Entry 3JBY (electron microscopy, 3.70 A resolution); this record covers chains A and C of the 10 polymer chains in the assembly.

Chain A (and C):
Protein: V(D)J recombination-activating protein 1
Source organism: Danio rerio
Notes: EC 3.1.-.-, 6.3.2.-; chain C of this document is another copy of the same molecule, construct and numbering; everything in this record applies to it too
UniProt: O13033 (RAG1_DANRE); residue numbers follow UniProt; this construct covers 271-1031
Amino-acid sequence (764 residues; each row starts with the number of its first residue):
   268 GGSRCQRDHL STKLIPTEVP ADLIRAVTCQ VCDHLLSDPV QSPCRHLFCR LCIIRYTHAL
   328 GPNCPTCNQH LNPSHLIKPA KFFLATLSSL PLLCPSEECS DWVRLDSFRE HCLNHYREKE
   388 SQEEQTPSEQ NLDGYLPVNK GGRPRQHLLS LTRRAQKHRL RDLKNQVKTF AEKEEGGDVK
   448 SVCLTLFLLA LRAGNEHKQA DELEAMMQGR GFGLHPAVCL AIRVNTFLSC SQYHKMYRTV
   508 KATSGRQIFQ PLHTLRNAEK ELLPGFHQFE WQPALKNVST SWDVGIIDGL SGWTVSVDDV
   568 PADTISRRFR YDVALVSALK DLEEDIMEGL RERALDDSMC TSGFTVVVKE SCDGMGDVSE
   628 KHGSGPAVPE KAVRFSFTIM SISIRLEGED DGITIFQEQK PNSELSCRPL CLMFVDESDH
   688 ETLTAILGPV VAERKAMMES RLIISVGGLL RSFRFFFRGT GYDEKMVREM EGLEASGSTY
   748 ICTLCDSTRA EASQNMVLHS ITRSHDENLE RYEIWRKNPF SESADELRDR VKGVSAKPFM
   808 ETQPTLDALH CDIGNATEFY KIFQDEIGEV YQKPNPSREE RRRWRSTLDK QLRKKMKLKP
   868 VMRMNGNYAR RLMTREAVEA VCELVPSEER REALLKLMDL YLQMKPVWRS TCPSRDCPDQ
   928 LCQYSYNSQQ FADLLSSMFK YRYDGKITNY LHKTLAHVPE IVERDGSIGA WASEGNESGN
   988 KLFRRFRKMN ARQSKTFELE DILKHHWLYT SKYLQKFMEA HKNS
Not modelled in the structure: 268-479, 1030-1031
Construct notes: expression tag (268-270)
Residues lining bound ligands:
  - Ca2+ (CA), molecule 1: Asp620, Gly621, Glu984, Asn987
  - Ca2+ (CA), molecule 2: Asp620, Gly621, Glu684, Asp730
  - Zn2+ (ZN): Cys749, Cys752, Ser754, His766, His959, His964
From the paper describing this entry:
  - catalytic residues: Asp620, Glu684, Asp730, Glu984
  - Ca2+ coordination: Asp620, Glu684, Asp730, Glu984
  - binding site for RSS intermediate reverse strand: His817, Met869, Arg870
  - binding site for the 16-nt DNA strand: Arg870, Tyr957
  - conformationally variable residues (helix shift): Glu984

Interface between chain A and chain C:
Contacting residue pairs (54; chain A residue first):
  Gly480(A) - Ser511(C)  hydrogen bond (backbone-side chain)
  Gly480(A) - Arg513(C)
  Leu481(A) - Val507(C)  hydrophobic
  Val485(A) - Thr506(C)
  Val485(A) - Thr510(C)
  Ile489(A) - Met503(C)  hydrophobic
  Ile489(A) - Thr506(C)
  Asn492(A) - Gln499(C)
  Asn492(A) - Lys502(C)  hydrogen bond (backbone-side chain)
  Thr493(A) - Leu495(C)
  Thr493(A) - Gln499(C)  hydrogen bond
  Leu495(A) - Leu495(C)  hydrophobic
  Gln499(A) - Asn492(C)
  Gln499(A) - Thr493(C)  hydrogen bond
  Lys502(A) - Asn492(C)  hydrogen bond (side chain-backbone)
  Lys502(A) - Met1025(C)
  Met503(A) - Ile489(C)  hydrophobic
  Arg505(A) - Ala1027(C)
  Thr506(A) - Ile489(C)
  Thr506(A) - Met1025(C)  hydrogen bond
  Val507(A) - Leu481(C)  hydrophobic
  Ala509(A) - Ala1027(C)  hydrophobic
  Thr510(A) - Leu481(C)
  Thr510(A) - Val485(C)
  Ser511(A) - Leu481(C)
  Arg513(A) - Gly480(C)
  Arg513(A) - Arg513(C)
  Ile515(A) - Ile515(C)  hydrophobic
  Phe516(A) - Phe516(C)  hydrophobic
  Glu627(A) - Arg860(C)  salt bridge
  Glu627(A) - Lys866(C)  salt bridge
  His629(A) - Arg860(C)
  His629(A) - Lys864(C)
  His629(A) - Leu865(C)
  His629(A) - Lys866(C)
  Gly630(A) - Lys864(C)
  Ser631(A) - Lys864(C)
  Gly632(A) - Arg860(C)
  Ala634(A) - Arg860(C)
  Ala634(A) - Lys866(C)
  Arg860(A) - Glu627(C)  salt bridge
  Lys864(A) - His629(C)
  Lys864(A) - Gly630(C)
  Lys864(A) - Ser631(C)
  Leu865(A) - His629(C)
  Lys866(A) - Glu627(C)
  Lys866(A) - His629(C)
  Tyr875(A) - His629(C)
  Lys1002(A) - Arg860(C)
  Phe1024(A) - Thr506(C)
  Met1025(A) - Arg505(C)
  Met1025(A) - Thr506(C)
  Ala1027(A) - Ala509(C)  hydrophobic
  Lys1029(A) - Arg505(C)
Interface residues without a listed pair, chain A (43 interface residues in all): Phe494, Lys628, Pro633, Val635, Arg878, Arg992, Met996, Glu1026
Interface residues without a listed pair, chain C (39 interface residues in all): Phe494, Lys628, Ala634, Tyr875, Arg878, Arg992, Met996, Lys1002, Phe1024, Glu1026

In short:
The interface between chain A and chain C involves 43 residues on one side and 39 on the other; the contacts
include 6 hydrogen bonds and 3 salt bridges. Polar pairs include Glu627(A)-Arg860(C), Glu627(A)-Lys866(C) and
Gly480(A)-Ser511(C). The paper reports catalytic residues Asp620(A), Glu684(A) and Asp730(A) among others; a
binding site for RSS intermediate reverse strand at His817(A), Met869(A) and Arg870(A).
Both chains are V(D)J recombination-activating protein 1 (Danio rerio). Entry 3JBY (Cryo-electron microscopy
structure of RAG Paired Complex (C2 symmetry)) was determined by electron microscopy, deposited together with
3JBW and 3JBX.
